PDB entry 8J5L | X-ray diffraction, 2.10 A resolution | chains C and D of the 4 polymer chains in the assembly

[Chain C (and D)]
Name: Beta-glucosidase
Source organism: uncultured bacterium
Notes: chain D of this document is another copy of the same molecule, construct and numbering; everything in this record applies to it too
UniProt: A0A1S5SJM8 (A0A1S5SJM8_9BACT); residues 1-445 here = UniProt positions 1-445
Chain sequence (465 residues; numbered -19 to 445; the number before each row is that of its first residue; numbers below 1 keep their minus sign (Met-19 is residue -19)):
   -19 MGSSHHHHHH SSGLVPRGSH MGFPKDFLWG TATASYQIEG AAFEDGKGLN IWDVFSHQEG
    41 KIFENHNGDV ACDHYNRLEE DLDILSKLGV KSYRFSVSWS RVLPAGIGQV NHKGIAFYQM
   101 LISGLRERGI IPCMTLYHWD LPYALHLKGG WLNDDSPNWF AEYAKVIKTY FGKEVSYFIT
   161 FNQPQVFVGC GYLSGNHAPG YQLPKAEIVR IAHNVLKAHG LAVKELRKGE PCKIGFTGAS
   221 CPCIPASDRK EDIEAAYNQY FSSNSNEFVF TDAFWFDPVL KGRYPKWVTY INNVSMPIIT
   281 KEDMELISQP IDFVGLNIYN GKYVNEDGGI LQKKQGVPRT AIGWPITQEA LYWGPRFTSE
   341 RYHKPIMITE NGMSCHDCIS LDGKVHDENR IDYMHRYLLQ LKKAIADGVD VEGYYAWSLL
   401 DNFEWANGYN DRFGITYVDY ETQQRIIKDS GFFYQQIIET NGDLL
Not modelled in the structure: -19 to 2
Sequence notes: initiating methionine (-19); expression tag (-18 to 0); engineered mutation Gln163 (Glu in A0A1S5SJM8)
Reported in the primary citation:
  - catalytic residues: Glu350 (by similarity / conservation)
  - mutagenesis - Q165W: decreased expression
  - mutagenesis - C221T: decreased catalytic activity on pNP-Glc
  - mutagenesis - C221T: decreased catalytic activity on laminaribiose
  - mutagenesis - C221T (4-fold): increased catalytic activity on all other substrates
  - mutagenesis - N407Y: increased binding to cellooligosaccharides
  - mutagenesis - C170E (1.5- to 2-fold): increased catalytic activity on all substrates
  - mutagenesis - A219N: decreased catalytic activity on all substrates tested
  - mutagenesis - N407Y: unchanged catalytic activity on most glucooligosaccharide substrates

[Chain C / chain D interface]
Residue-residue contacts (34):
  Leu29(C) - Ser275(D)
  Val34(C) - Val274(D)  hydrophobic
  Val34(C) - Ser275(D)
  His37(C) - Val274(D)
  Gln38(C) - Gln182(D)
  Gln38(C) - Leu183(D)
  Gln38(C) - Pro184(D)
  Tyr123(C) - Glu187(D)  hydrogen bond
  Tyr123(C) - Ser275(D)
  Leu127(C) - Lys128(D)
  Leu127(C) - Gly129(D)
  Leu127(C) - Leu132(D)
  Leu127(C) - Asn133(D)  hydrogen bond (backbone-backbone)
  Leu127(C) - Arg190(D)
  Lys128(C) - Leu127(D)
  Lys128(C) - Lys128(D)
  Lys128(C) - Gly129(D)
  Lys128(C) - Asn133(D)
  Gly129(C) - Leu127(D)
  Gly129(C) - Lys128(D)
  Gly129(C) - Gly129(D)
  Leu132(C) - Leu127(D)
  Asn133(C) - Leu127(D)  hydrogen bond (backbone-backbone)
  Asn133(C) - Lys128(D)
  Tyr181(C) - Tyr181(D)  hydrophobic
  Tyr181(C) - Leu183(D)
  Leu183(C) - Tyr181(D)
  Pro184(C) - Gln38(D)
  Glu187(C) - Val34(D)
  Glu187(C) - Tyr123(D)  hydrogen bond
  Arg190(C) - Leu127(D)
  Val274(C) - Leu29(D)  hydrophobic
  Val274(C) - His37(D)
  Ser275(C) - Tyr123(D)
Other interface residues (no listed pair), chain C (20 interface residues in all): Phe23, Asp33, His126
Other interface residues (no listed pair), chain D (21 interface residues in all): Phe23, Asp33, His126

[Overview]
The interface between chain C and chain D involves 20 residues on one side and 21 on the other; the contacts
include 4 hydrogen bonds. Polar contacts include Tyr123(C)-Glu187(D) and Leu127(C)-Asn133(D). From the paper:
the catalytic residue Glu350(C); Q165W of chain C reduces expression; 5 substitutions were tested in all.
Chain C and chain D are both Beta-glucosidase (uncultured bacterium); the structure, Structure of GH1 Br2
beta-glucosidase E163Q mutant from bovine rumen metagenome, was determined by X-ray diffraction, deposited
together with 8J3M and 8J5M.
